8YQW - chains A and B of the 9 polymer chains in the assembly; structure by electron microscopy, 2.68 A resolution.

[Chain A]
Molecule: DNA-directed RNA polymerase subunit
Source organism: African swine fever virus
Notes: EC 2.7.7.6
UniProt: A0A3S7XUW7 (A0A3S7XUW7_ASF); residue numbers follow UniProt; this construct covers 1-1450
Sequence (1450 residues; numbered 1 to 1450; the number before each row is that of its first residue):
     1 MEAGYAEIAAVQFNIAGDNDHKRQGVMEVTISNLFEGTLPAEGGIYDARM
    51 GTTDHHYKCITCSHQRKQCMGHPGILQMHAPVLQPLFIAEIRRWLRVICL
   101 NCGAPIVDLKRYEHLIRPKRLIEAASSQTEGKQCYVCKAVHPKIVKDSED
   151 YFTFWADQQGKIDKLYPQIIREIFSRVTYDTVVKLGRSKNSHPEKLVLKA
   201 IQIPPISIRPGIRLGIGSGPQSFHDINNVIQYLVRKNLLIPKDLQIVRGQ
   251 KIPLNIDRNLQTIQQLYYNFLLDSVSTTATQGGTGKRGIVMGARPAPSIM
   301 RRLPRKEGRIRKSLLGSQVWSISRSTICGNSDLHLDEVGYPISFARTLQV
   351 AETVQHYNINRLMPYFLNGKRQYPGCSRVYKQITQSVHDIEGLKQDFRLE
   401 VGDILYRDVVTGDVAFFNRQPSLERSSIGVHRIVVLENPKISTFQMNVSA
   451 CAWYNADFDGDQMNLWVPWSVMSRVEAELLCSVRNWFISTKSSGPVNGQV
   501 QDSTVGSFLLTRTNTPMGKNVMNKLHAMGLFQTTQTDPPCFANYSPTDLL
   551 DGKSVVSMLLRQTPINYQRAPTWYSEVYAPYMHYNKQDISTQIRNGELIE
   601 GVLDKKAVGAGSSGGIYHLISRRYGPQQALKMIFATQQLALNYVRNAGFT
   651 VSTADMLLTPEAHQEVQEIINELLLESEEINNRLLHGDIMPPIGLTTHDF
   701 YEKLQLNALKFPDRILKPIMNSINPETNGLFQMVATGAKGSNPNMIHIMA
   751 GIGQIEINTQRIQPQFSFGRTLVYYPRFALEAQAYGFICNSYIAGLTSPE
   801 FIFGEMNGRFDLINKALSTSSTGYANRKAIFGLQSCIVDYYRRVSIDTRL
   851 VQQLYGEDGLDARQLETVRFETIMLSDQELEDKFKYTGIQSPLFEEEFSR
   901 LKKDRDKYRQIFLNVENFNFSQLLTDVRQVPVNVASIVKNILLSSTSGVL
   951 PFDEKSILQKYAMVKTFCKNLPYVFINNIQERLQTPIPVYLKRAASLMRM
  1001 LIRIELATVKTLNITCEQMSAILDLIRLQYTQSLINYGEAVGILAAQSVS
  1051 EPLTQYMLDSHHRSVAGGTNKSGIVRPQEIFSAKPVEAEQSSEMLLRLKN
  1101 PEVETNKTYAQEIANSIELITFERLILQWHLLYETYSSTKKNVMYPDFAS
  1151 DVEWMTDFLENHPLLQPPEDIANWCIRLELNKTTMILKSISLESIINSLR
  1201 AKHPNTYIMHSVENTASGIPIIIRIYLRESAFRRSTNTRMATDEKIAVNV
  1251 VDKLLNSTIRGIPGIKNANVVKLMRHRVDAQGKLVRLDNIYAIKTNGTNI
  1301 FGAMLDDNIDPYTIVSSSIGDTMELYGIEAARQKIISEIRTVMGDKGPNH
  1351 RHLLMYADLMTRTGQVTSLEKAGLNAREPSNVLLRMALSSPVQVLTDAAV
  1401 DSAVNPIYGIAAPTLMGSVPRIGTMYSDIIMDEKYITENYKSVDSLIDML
Not modelled in the structure: 1, 212-224, 276-296, 1443-1450
Metal / ion sites: Zn2+ site 1: Cys59, Cys62, Cys69, His72; Zn2+ site 2: Cys99, Cys102, Cys134, Cys137; Mg2+: Asp459, Asp461

[Chain B]
Molecule: DNA-directed RNA polymerase subunit beta
Source organism: African swine fever virus
Notes: EC 2.7.7.6
UniProt: A0A2X0RU95 (A0A2X0RU95_ASF); numbering as in UniProt (aligned over 1-1242)
Sequence (1242 residues; each row starts with the number of its first residue):
     1 MEPLRPQITYGPIETVDNEELTEADMLSFISAAVNSTGLIGYNIKSFDDL
    51 MDNGIPQIVKQMFNVDITYKDQRDHTEIDKLRESVQIQFNFTDVNIERPQ
   101 HRNYSQGNKINLLPNKARLCGLSYSGPVNLAAEVILTAHYSNGRQEVKRA
   151 SIPPFQVSTFPIMRGSNRCHTHHLSKTAKKEIGEDPNEPGGYFIARGGEW
   201 VVDLLENIRFNTLHIHYHTMQQGNNEIIRGEFISQPGGAFENSSQIIIRY
   251 MTTGAITIEINSTKFSKLRIPWYLIFRMFGMTGDDSIIEQVVFDLESNSL
   301 VNTFMIEILEKSIHVLDPIFQPVQHELNREKIIQFLSEKVSKFVSNPSAY
   351 KSDENAVQYLNERQLTILDKILLPHMGQTADTRVRKLRFLGLLIHKILLV
   401 IMNVFPPTDRDSYRTKRVHGSGVSLAKAFKAIFNTSVIAPIINGFKELLK
   451 QTAFEELTQRNIIEAFSAALSKNTASDLNRSMEQSIISGNKTIMVRQRPI
   501 VNRVSTQSLERKNLLNTISALRTVNTHNTTNASKQTERADMMRRVHASYP
   551 GYICVAQSADTGEKVGMSKQLAITANVCTAGEVLSLKQRLLSDPAIQQLA
   601 DVSNKDIVRKGLARVFINGEWIGCCTNAFELAQRYRMLRREGKVVHPHTT
   651 IYWDSMVDEVEFWLDVGRLTRPLLIVDNNIEKYNQACYKAAEARKKGDKD
   701 WEKHKIPFIQNTRFTPQMAKDILAGTLTLEDLVAQGICEFITPEEAENCL
   751 VAFSIIELRKHKHDVTRRFTHVDVPQAILGLAALVSPYANCTQPARVTYE
   801 TNQGRQTGGWYCFSWPYRVDMNRFFQFYNEMPLVKTIAHNYVIPNGLNTI
   851 VAYMIYGGYNQEDSVIVSQSFIDRGGFAGTFYREEKVELESDIESFGKPD
   901 PLITKNLKPGANYEKLVDGFVPVGTVVKKGDIIIGKVAKIRGEKDELNKY
   951 IDRSVMYGFDEPAVVDAVMRPHGPNDEIFGLMRLRYERNLNIGDKMSSRS
  1001 GNKGIAALALPTSDMPFTEDGLQPDLIVNPHSHPSRMTNGQMIETTVGLA
  1051 NALQGVVTDGTAFLPINVQLLSERLAQEGLRFNGCQKMFNGQTGEYFDAA
  1101 IFIGPTYHQRLQKFVLDDRYAVASYGPTDALTGQPLDGKRSHGGLRLGEM
  1151 EHWVLTAQGAMQTIIEKSHDDSDGCISYICRNCGEPAIYNASHPIYKCMN
  1201 CDVQADIGMVDSRRSSIVFQHEMRAANVNITSVLSPRVFQPA
Not modelled in the structure: 1-3, 219-224, 490-503, 529-532, 941-948
Metal / ion sites: Zn2+: Cys1180, Cys1183, Cys1198, Cys1201

[Interface between chain A and chain B]
Pairs across the interface (405; chain A residue first):
  Glu2(A) - Tyr1189(B)  hydrogen bond (backbone-side chain)
  Ala3(A) - Tyr1178(B)  hydrophobic
  Ala3(A) - Ile1207(B)
  Ala3(A) - Met1209(B)
  Gly4(A) - Ile1207(B)
  Gly4(A) - Gly1208(B)
  Gly4(A) - Met1209(B)  hydrogen bond (backbone-backbone)
  Tyr5(A) - Met1209(B)
  Tyr5(A) - Asp1211(B)
  Ala6(A) - Met1209(B)  hydrogen bond (backbone-backbone)
  Ala6(A) - Val1210(B)
  Ala6(A) - Leu1234(B)  hydrophobic
  Glu7(A) - Leu1234(B)
  Glu7(A) - Ser1235(B)  hydrogen bond (backbone-backbone)
  Ile8(A) - Ile1179(B)  hydrophobic
  Ile8(A) - Ser1232(B)
  Ile8(A) - Val1233(B)
  Ile8(A) - Leu1234(B)  hydrophobic
  Ala9(A) - Val1233(B)  hydrogen bond (backbone-backbone)
  Ala9(A) - Ser1235(B)
  Ala10(A) - Ser1232(B)
  Ala10(A) - Val1233(B)  hydrogen bond (backbone-backbone)
  Val11(A) - Ile1230(B)  hydrophobic
  Val11(A) - Thr1231(B)
  Gln12(A) - Asn1229(B)
  Gln12(A) - Ile1230(B)
  Gln12(A) - Thr1231(B)  hydrogen bond (backbone-backbone)
  Gln12(A) - Val1233(B)
  Phe13(A) - Asn1229(B)
  Phe13(A) - Ile1230(B)  hydrophobic
  Asn14(A) - Asn1227(B)
  Asn14(A) - Val1228(B)
  Asn14(A) - Asn1229(B)  hydrogen bond (backbone-backbone)
  Ile15(A) - Asn1227(B)
  Ala16(A) - Asn1227(B)  hydrogen bond (backbone-backbone)
  Asp20(A) - Asn1229(B)  hydrogen bond
  His21(A) - Asn1227(B)
  Arg23(A) - Met1199(B)
  Arg23(A) - Asn1200(B)
  Gln24(A) - Glu1185(B)  hydrogen bond
  Gln24(A) - Met1199(B)
  Gln24(A) - Asn1200(B)
  Gln24(A) - Asn1229(B)  hydrogen bond
  Gly25(A) - Met1199(B)
  Val26(A) - Met1199(B)  hydrophobic
  Thr61(A) - Ile1188(B)
  Thr61(A) - Ile1195(B)
  Cys62(A) - Ile1188(B)  hydrophobic
  Cys62(A) - Asn1190(B)  hydrogen bond (backbone-side chain)
  Cys62(A) - Ile1195(B)
  Ser63(A) - Asn1190(B)  hydrogen bond
  Ser63(A) - His1193(B)  hydrogen bond
  Ser63(A) - Ile1195(B)
  His64(A) - Tyr1189(B)  hydrogen bond (side chain-backbone)
  His64(A) - Asn1190(B)
  Arg66(A) - Asp1129(B)
  Arg66(A) - Ala1130(B)  hydrogen bond (side chain-backbone)
  Arg66(A) - Arg1214(B)
  Lys67(A) - Arg1214(B)  hydrogen bond (backbone-side chain)
  Cys69(A) - Arg1214(B)  hydrogen bond (backbone-side chain)
  Met70(A) - Cys1175(B)  hydrophobic
  Met70(A) - Arg1214(B)
  Met70(A) - Ile1217(B)  hydrophobic
  Met70(A) - His1221(B)  hydrogen bond (backbone-side chain)
  Gly71(A) - His1221(B)
  Gln84(A) - Asn1227(B)
  Leu86(A) - Ala1226(B)  hydrophobic
  Phe87(A) - Asn1227(B)
  Phe87(A) - Val1228(B)  hydrophobic
  Leu198(A) - Asn1227(B)
  Gln202(A) - Arg1224(B)
  Pro205(A) - His1221(B)
  Ser207(A) - Leu1131(B)
  Ser207(A) - Arg1214(B)
  Ser207(A) - His1221(B)
  Ile208(A) - Leu1131(B)  hydrophobic
  Ile208(A) - Val1218(B)  hydrophobic
  Ile208(A) - His1221(B)
  Ile208(A) - Glu1222(B)
  Pro210(A) - Ala1130(B)
  Tyr267(A) - Asn1227(B)  hydrogen bond
  Leu271(A) - Ala1225(B)
  Leu271(A) - Ala1226(B)  hydrophobic
  Leu271(A) - Asn1227(B)
  Ile299(A) - Glu1222(B)
  Met300(A) - Ala1226(B)  hydrophobic
  Arg302(A) - Glu1222(B)  salt bridge
  Leu303(A) - Glu1222(B)
  Arg309(A) - Leu1131(B)
  Arg309(A) - Thr1132(B)
  Arg309(A) - Val1218(B)
  Arg309(A) - Phe1219(B)
  Arg309(A) - Glu1222(B)  salt bridge
  Arg311(A) - Arg1146(B)  hydrogen bond (backbone-side chain)
  Arg311(A) - Glu1149(B)  salt bridge
  Lys312(A) - Asp1137(B)  salt bridge
  Lys312(A) - Arg1146(B)  hydrogen bond (backbone-side chain)
  Ser313(A) - Thr1132(B)
  Ser313(A) - Gln1134(B)  hydrogen bond (backbone-side chain)
  Ser313(A) - Arg1213(B)  hydrogen bond (backbone-side chain)
  Ser313(A) - Ser1215(B)
  Leu314(A) - Arg1213(B)
  Leu314(A) - Ser1215(B)
  Leu314(A) - Ser1216(B)
  Leu314(A) - Phe1219(B)  hydrophobic
  Leu315(A) - Gly1148(B)
  Leu315(A) - Glu1149(B)
  Leu315(A) - His1152(B)
  Gly316(A) - Arg1146(B)
  Gly316(A) - Leu1147(B)
  Gly316(A) - Gly1148(B)
  Gly316(A) - Arg1213(B)
  Ser317(A) - Gln1134(B)
  Ser317(A) - Leu1145(B)
  Ser317(A) - Arg1146(B)
  Ser317(A) - Leu1147(B)  hydrogen bond (backbone-backbone)
  Ser317(A) - Ser1168(B)
  Ser317(A) - Ser1172(B)  hydrogen bond
  Ser317(A) - Arg1213(B)  hydrogen bond
  Gln318(A) - Gln1134(B)  hydrogen bond (backbone-side chain)
  Gln318(A) - Pro1135(B)
  Gln318(A) - Leu1136(B)  hydrogen bond (side chain-backbone)
  Gln318(A) - Asp1137(B)
  Gln318(A) - Gly1138(B)
  Gln318(A) - Gly1144(B)  hydrogen bond (side chain-backbone)
  Gln318(A) - Leu1145(B)
  Gln318(A) - Arg1146(B)
  Gln318(A) - Ser1172(B)  hydrogen bond (backbone-side chain)
  Val319(A) - Pro1135(B)
  Val319(A) - Gly1144(B)
  Val319(A) - Leu1145(B)  hydrogen bond (backbone-backbone)
  Val319(A) - Leu1147(B)  hydrophobic
  Val319(A) - Lys1167(B)
  Val319(A) - Asp1171(B)
  Trp320(A) - Val1122(B)  hydrophobic
  Trp320(A) - Ala1123(B)
  Trp320(A) - Ser1124(B)
  Trp320(A) - Tyr1125(B)
  Trp320(A) - Gly1126(B)
  Trp320(A) - Pro1127(B)
  Trp320(A) - Pro1135(B)
  Trp320(A) - Gly1143(B)
  Trp320(A) - Gly1144(B)
  Trp320(A) - Lys1167(B)  hydrogen bond (backbone-side chain)
  Trp320(A) - Asp1171(B)  hydrogen bond (backbone-backbone)
  Ser321(A) - Val1122(B)
  Ser321(A) - Ala1123(B)  hydrogen bond (backbone-backbone)
  Ser321(A) - Ser1124(B)
  Ser321(A) - Lys1167(B)  hydrogen bond (backbone-side chain)
  Ser321(A) - Asp1171(B)
  Ile322(A) - Ala1121(B)
  Ile322(A) - Val1122(B)  hydrogen bond (backbone-backbone)
  Ile322(A) - Leu1145(B)  hydrophobic
  Ser323(A) - Tyr1120(B)
  Ser323(A) - Ala1121(B)
  Ser323(A) - Leu1145(B)
  Arg324(A) - Arg1119(B)
  Arg324(A) - Tyr1120(B)  hydrogen bond (backbone-backbone)
  Arg324(A) - Lys1139(B)
  Arg324(A) - Leu1145(B)
  Ser325(A) - Val1115(B)
  Ser325(A) - Arg1119(B)
  Thr326(A) - Val1115(B)
  Cys328(A) - Ala1007(B)  hydrophobic
  Gly329(A) - Ser864(B)
  Asn330(A) - Tyr859(B)
  Ser331(A) - Gly857(B)  hydrogen bond (side chain-backbone)
  Ser331(A) - Gly858(B)
  Ser331(A) - Tyr859(B)
  Asp332(A) - Tyr859(B)  hydrogen bond
  Ser343(A) - Arg1119(B)
  Phe344(A) - Arg1119(B)
  Phe344(A) - Tyr1120(B)
  Phe344(A) - Ala1121(B)  hydrophobic
  Thr347(A) - Ala1121(B)
  Thr347(A) - Val1122(B)
  Arg378(A) - Ser1124(B)
  Arg378(A) - Tyr1125(B)
  Phe416(A) - Thr1163(B)
  Asn418(A) - Glu1151(B)  hydrogen bond
  Gln420(A) - Arg1146(B)
  Gln420(A) - Glu1151(B)  hydrogen bond
  Ser422(A) - Met1150(B)
  Ser422(A) - Glu1151(B)
  Ser422(A) - Val1154(B)
  Leu423(A) - Met1150(B)  hydrophobic
  Glu424(A) - Val1154(B)
  Arg425(A) - Val1154(B)
  Arg425(A) - Ala1157(B)  hydrogen bond (side chain-backbone)
  Arg425(A) - Gln1158(B)  hydrogen bond (backbone-side chain)
  Ile428(A) - Glu1151(B)
  Ile428(A) - Val1154(B)  hydrophobic
  Ile428(A) - Leu1155(B)  hydrophobic
  Ile428(A) - Gln1158(B)  hydrogen bond (backbone-side chain)
  Ile441(A) - Ile992(B)  hydrophobic
  Ser442(A) - Leu1116(B)
  Ser442(A) - Arg1119(B)
  Thr443(A) - Ile992(B)
  Thr443(A) - Gly993(B)
  Thr443(A) - Val1115(B)
  Val448(A) - Gln861(B)
  Val448(A) - Glu862(B)
  Asp457(A) - Glu862(B)
  Phe458(A) - Gln861(B)
  Phe458(A) - Glu862(B)  hydrogen bond (backbone-backbone)
  Phe458(A) - Asp863(B)
  Phe458(A) - Ser864(B)
  Phe458(A) - Ile1005(B)
  Asp459(A) - Asp863(B)
  Asp459(A) - Lys995(B)
  Asp459(A) - Lys1003(B)  salt bridge
  Asp459(A) - Ile1005(B)
  Gly460(A) - Ile1005(B)
  Gln462(A) - Asp1118(B)
  Asn464(A) - Leu1145(B)
  Trp466(A) - Leu1147(B)  hydrophobic
  Trp466(A) - Thr1163(B)
  Trp466(A) - Lys1167(B)
  Pro468(A) - Glu1166(B)
  Trp469(A) - Glu1166(B)  hydrogen bond (backbone-side chain)
  Trp469(A) - Asp1170(B)
  Trp469(A) - Asp1171(B)  hydrogen bond
  Ser470(A) - Glu1166(B)  hydrogen bond (backbone-side chain)
  Met472(A) - Gln1162(B)
  Ser473(A) - Gln1162(B)
  Ser473(A) - Thr1163(B)  hydrogen bond
  Ser473(A) - Glu1166(B)  hydrogen bond
  Glu476(A) - Gly1159(B)
  Glu476(A) - Ala1160(B)
  Glu476(A) - Met1161(B)  hydrogen bond (side chain-backbone)
  Glu476(A) - Gln1162(B)  hydrogen bond (side chain-backbone)
  Glu476(A) - Thr1163(B)  hydrogen bond (side chain-backbone)
  Cys481(A) - Gln1158(B)
  Cys481(A) - Ala1160(B)  hydrophobic
  Trp486(A) - Gln1158(B)
  Val500(A) - Gln861(B)
  Gln501(A) - Glu862(B)  hydrogen bond (side chain-backbone)
  Gln501(A) - Asn1029(B)
  Gln501(A) - His1031(B)  hydrogen bond (backbone-side chain)
  Asp502(A) - Ile855(B)
  Asp502(A) - Gly858(B)
  Asp502(A) - Gln861(B)
  Asp502(A) - Asn1029(B)
  Asp502(A) - His1031(B)  salt bridge
  Val505(A) - Ile855(B)  hydrophobic
  Val505(A) - His1031(B)
  His526(A) - Glu1095(B)  salt bridge
  Leu641(A) - Gly857(B)
  Leu641(A) - Gly858(B)
  Val644(A) - Ile855(B)  hydrophobic
  Arg645(A) - Asn1090(B)
  Arg645(A) - Gln1092(B)  hydrogen bond
  Arg645(A) - Thr1093(B)
  Arg645(A) - Phe1097(B)
  Asn646(A) - Glu1095(B)  hydrogen bond
  Asn646(A) - Tyr1096(B)
  Asn646(A) - Phe1097(B)
  Asn646(A) - Asp1098(B)  hydrogen bond (backbone-backbone)
  Ala647(A) - Asp1098(B)  hydrogen bond (backbone-backbone)
  Ala647(A) - Ala1099(B)
  Gly648(A) - Phe1097(B)
  Gly648(A) - Ala1099(B)
  Phe649(A) - Tyr853(B)
  Phe649(A) - Met854(B)
  Phe649(A) - Ile855(B)  hydrogen bond (backbone-backbone)
  Phe649(A) - Pro1030(B)  hydrophobic
  Phe649(A) - His1031(B)
  Thr650(A) - Tyr853(B)  hydrogen bond (side chain-backbone)
  Thr650(A) - Ala1100(B)
  Thr650(A) - Ile1101(B)
  Thr650(A) - Phe1102(B)  hydrogen bond (side chain-backbone)
  Val651(A) - Tyr853(B)
  Val651(A) - Pro1030(B)  hydrophobic
  Val651(A) - Met1042(B)
  Val651(A) - Phe1102(B)
  Ser652(A) - Asn1083(B)
  Ser652(A) - Cys1085(B)
  Ser652(A) - Phe1102(B)
  Thr653(A) - Met1042(B)  hydrogen bond (side chain-backbone)
  Thr653(A) - Ile1043(B)
  Thr653(A) - Thr1046(B)  hydrogen bond
  Thr653(A) - Val1068(B)
  Thr653(A) - Phe1102(B)
  Ala654(A) - Asn1083(B)
  Met656(A) - His1033(B)  hydrogen bond
  Met656(A) - Asn1039(B)  hydrogen bond
  Met656(A) - Met1042(B)  hydrophobic
  Leu657(A) - Val1068(B)  hydrophobic
  Leu657(A) - Gln1069(B)
  Leu730(A) - Pro1034(B)  hydrophobic
  Met733(A) - Pro1030(B)
  Met733(A) - His1031(B)
  Met733(A) - Pro1034(B)  hydrophobic
  Ala738(A) - His1031(B)
  Lys739(A) - His1031(B)
  Lys739(A) - Pro1034(B)
  Lys739(A) - Ser1035(B)
  Asn744(A) - Pro1034(B)
  Asn744(A) - Ser1035(B)
  Asn744(A) - Met1037(B)
  His747(A) - Met1037(B)
  Ile748(A) - His1033(B)
  Ile748(A) - Met1037(B)  hydrophobic
  Ile748(A) - Asn1039(B)
  Gln765(A) - His546(B)
  Phe766(A) - Ala547(B)
  Phe766(A) - Ala746(B)
  Ser767(A) - Glu747(B)
  Arg770(A) - Ala746(B)
  Arg770(A) - Glu747(B)
  Arg770(A) - Cys749(B)  hydrogen bond (side chain-backbone)
  Arg770(A) - Leu750(B)
  Thr771(A) - Ala547(B)
  Leu772(A) - Ala547(B)
  Val773(A) - Ala746(B)
  Val773(A) - Cys749(B)
  Val773(A) - Leu750(B)
  Val773(A) - Val751(B)  hydrogen bond (backbone-backbone)
  Tyr774(A) - Val751(B)
  Tyr774(A) - Phe753(B)  hydrophobic
  Tyr774(A) - Asp773(B)  hydrogen bond
  Tyr774(A) - Ile778(B)
  Tyr775(A) - Leu750(B)
  Pro776(A) - Leu750(B)
  Pro776(A) - Arg767(B)
  Glu781(A) - Arg767(B)  salt bridge
  Tyr792(A) - Cys791(B)
  Tyr792(A) - Thr792(B)
  Tyr792(A) - Gln793(B)
  Tyr792(A) - Pro794(B)
  Tyr792(A) - Met1037(B)  hydrophobic
  Tyr792(A) - Asn1039(B)
  Ile793(A) - Val1068(B)
  Gly795(A) - Asn790(B)
  Gly795(A) - Cys791(B)
  Leu796(A) - Asn790(B)  hydrogen bond (backbone-side chain)
  Leu796(A) - Phe1063(B)
  Thr797(A) - Phe753(B)
  Thr797(A) - Phe1063(B)
  Ser798(A) - Pro775(B)
  Ser798(A) - Phe1063(B)
  Pro799(A) - Phe753(B)
  Phe801(A) - Leu779(B)  hydrophobic
  Phe801(A) - Ala789(B)
  Phe801(A) - Phe1063(B)  hydrophobic
  Ile802(A) - Pro550(B)  hydrophobic
  Ile802(A) - Ile778(B)  hydrophobic
  Gly804(A) - Pro794(B)
  Glu805(A) - Val545(B)
  Glu805(A) - Val555(B)
  Glu805(A) - Ala556(B)
  Glu805(A) - Pro794(B)
  Glu805(A) - Thr798(B)
  Met806(A) - Val545(B)  hydrophobic
  Gly808(A) - Ala795(B)
  Arg809(A) - Arg543(B)  hydrogen bond (side chain-backbone)
  Arg809(A) - Arg544(B)
  Arg809(A) - Val545(B)
  Arg809(A) - Val555(B)  hydrogen bond (side chain-backbone)
  Arg809(A) - Ser558(B)  hydrogen bond
  Arg809(A) - Gly566(B)
  Phe810(A) - Arg544(B)
  Leu812(A) - Val565(B)  hydrophobic
  Leu812(A) - Thr798(B)
  Leu812(A) - Tyr799(B)  hydrophobic
  Ile813(A) - Asp540(B)
  Ile813(A) - Arg543(B)
  Ile813(A) - Arg544(B)
  Ala816(A) - Gly562(B)
  Leu817(A) - Asp540(B)
  Arg827(A) - Glu1149(B)  salt bridge
  Arg827(A) - Trp1153(B)
  Ile830(A) - Trp1153(B)  hydrophobic
  Phe831(A) - Glu1149(B)
  Ala1040(A) - Thr1156(B)
  Ile1043(A) - Trp1153(B)
  Ile1043(A) - Thr1156(B)
  Ile1043(A) - Ala1157(B)  hydrophobic
  Leu1044(A) - Ala1157(B)  hydrophobic
  Gln1047(A) - Trp1153(B)
  Gln1047(A) - Val1154(B)
  Gln1047(A) - Ala1157(B)
  Met1386(A) - Phe1219(B)  hydrophobic
  Met1386(A) - Met1223(B)  hydrophobic
  Leu1395(A) - Met1223(B)  hydrophobic
  Leu1395(A) - Val1228(B)  hydrophobic
  Ile1410(A) - Thr1156(B)
  Leu1415(A) - Ser1216(B)  hydrogen bond (backbone-side chain)
  Leu1415(A) - Phe1219(B)
  Met1416(A) - Ser1212(B)
  Met1416(A) - Ser1216(B)  hydrogen bond (backbone-side chain)
  Met1416(A) - Gln1220(B)
  Gly1417(A) - His1169(B)  hydrogen bond (backbone-side chain)
  Gly1417(A) - Asp1211(B)
  Gly1417(A) - Ser1212(B)
  Gly1417(A) - Arg1213(B)
  Gly1417(A) - Ser1216(B)  hydrogen bond (backbone-side chain)
  Val1419(A) - Ile1165(B)  hydrophobic
  Val1419(A) - His1169(B)
  Pro1420(A) - Met1161(B)
  Ile1422(A) - Met1161(B)
  Thr1424(A) - Gly1159(B)  hydrogen bond (side chain-backbone)
  Thr1424(A) - Met1161(B)
  Met1425(A) - Met1161(B)  hydrophobic
  Met1425(A) - Gln1162(B)
Also at the interface, not in a pair above, chain A (196 interface residues in all): His72, Pro85, Pro204, Ile310, Ile327, Leu348, Pro421, Ser427, Lys440, Gln445, Ala456, Leu480, Gln637, Leu658, Pro660, Phe768, Arg777, Asn814, Asn826, Asp1147, Leu1383, Ala1399, Ser1418, Gly1423
Also at the interface, not in a pair above, chain B (189 interface residues in all): Asn298, Asp409, Ser548, Gln557, Asp560, Ser655, Met656, Arg671, Ala752, Val797, Asn860, Gln869, Gly1004, Ala1006, Ser1072, Phe1082, Thr1128, His1142, Ile1164, Ile1176, Arg1181, Tyr1196

[Overview]
The interface between chain A and chain B involves 196 residues on one side and 189 on the other, with 80
hydrogen bonds and 9 salt bridges. Polar contacts include Arg302(A)-Glu1222(B), Arg309(A)-Glu1222(B) and
Arg311(A)-Glu1149(B). Cys59(A), Cys62(A), Cys69(A) and His72(A) coordinate Zn2+ site 1.
Here chain A is DNA-directed RNA polymerase subunit and chain B is DNA-directed RNA polymerase subunit beta,
both from African swine fever virus. Entry 8YQW (ASFV RNA polymerase-M1249L complex3) was determined by
electron microscopy (same publication as 8YQT, 8YQU, 8YQV, 8YQX, 8YQY and 8YQZ).
